PDB entry 8E80 | X-ray diffraction, 1.49 A resolution | chain A

Chain A:
Protein: Serine/threonine-protein kinase Chk1
From: Homo sapiens
Notes: EC 2.7.11.1
UniProtKB: O14757 (CHK1_HUMAN); residues 1-289 here = UniProt positions 1-289
Sequence (297 residues; row label = number of the first residue in the row):
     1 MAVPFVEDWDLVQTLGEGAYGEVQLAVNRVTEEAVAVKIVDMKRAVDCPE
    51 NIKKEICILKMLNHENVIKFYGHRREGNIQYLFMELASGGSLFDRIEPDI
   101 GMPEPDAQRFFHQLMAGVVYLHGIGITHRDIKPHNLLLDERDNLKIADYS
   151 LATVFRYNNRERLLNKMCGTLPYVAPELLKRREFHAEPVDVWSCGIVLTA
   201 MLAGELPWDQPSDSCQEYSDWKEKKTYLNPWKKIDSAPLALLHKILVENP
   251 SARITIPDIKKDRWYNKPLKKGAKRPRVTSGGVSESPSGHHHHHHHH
Disordered / not traced: 1-7, 43-48, 272-297
Construct notes: engineered mutation Leu59 (Asn in O14757), Ile68 (Val in O14757), Met84 (Leu in O14757), Leu86 (Tyr in O14757), Ala87 (Cys in O14757), Ser91 (Glu in O14757), His134 (Glu in O14757), Ala147 (Ser in O14757), Tyr149 (Phe in O14757), Ser150 (Gly in O14757); expression tag (290-297)
Small-molecule neighbours: UUF (2-[(1r,4r)-2-{(6P)-6-[(6M)-6-(1H-pyrazol-5-yl)-1H-indazol-1-yl]pyrimidin-4-yl}-2-azabicyclo[2.1.1]hexan-4-yl]propan-2-ol): Gln13, Leu15, Gly16, Glu17, Val23, Leu25, Ala36, Ile68, Met84, Glu85, Leu86, Ala87, Ser88, Gly90, His134, Asn135, Leu137, Ala147, Asp148

In short:
Bound to chain A: compound UUF.
Chain A is Serine/threonine-protein kinase Chk1 (Homo sapiens); the structure, Structure of LRRK2-CHK1 10-pt.
mutant complex with heteroaryl-1H-indazole LRRK2 inhibitor 14, was determined by X-ray diffraction, deposited
together with 8E81.
